Entry 5ERY (X-ray diffraction, 2.25 A resolution); this record covers chains A and B of the 4 polymer chains in the assembly.

Chain A (and B):
Molecule: 2-succinyl-5-enolpyruvyl-6-hydroxy-3-cyclohexene-1-carboxylate synthase
From: Mycobacterium tuberculosis (strain ATCC 25618 / H37Rv)
Notes: EC 2.2.1.9; chain B of this document is another copy of the same molecule, construct and numbering; everything in this record applies to it too
UniProt: P9WK11 (MEND_MYCTU); residues 1-554 here = UniProt positions 1-554
Sequence (574 residues; numbered -19 to 554; the number before each row is that of its first residue; numbers below 1 keep their minus sign (Met-19 is residue -19)):
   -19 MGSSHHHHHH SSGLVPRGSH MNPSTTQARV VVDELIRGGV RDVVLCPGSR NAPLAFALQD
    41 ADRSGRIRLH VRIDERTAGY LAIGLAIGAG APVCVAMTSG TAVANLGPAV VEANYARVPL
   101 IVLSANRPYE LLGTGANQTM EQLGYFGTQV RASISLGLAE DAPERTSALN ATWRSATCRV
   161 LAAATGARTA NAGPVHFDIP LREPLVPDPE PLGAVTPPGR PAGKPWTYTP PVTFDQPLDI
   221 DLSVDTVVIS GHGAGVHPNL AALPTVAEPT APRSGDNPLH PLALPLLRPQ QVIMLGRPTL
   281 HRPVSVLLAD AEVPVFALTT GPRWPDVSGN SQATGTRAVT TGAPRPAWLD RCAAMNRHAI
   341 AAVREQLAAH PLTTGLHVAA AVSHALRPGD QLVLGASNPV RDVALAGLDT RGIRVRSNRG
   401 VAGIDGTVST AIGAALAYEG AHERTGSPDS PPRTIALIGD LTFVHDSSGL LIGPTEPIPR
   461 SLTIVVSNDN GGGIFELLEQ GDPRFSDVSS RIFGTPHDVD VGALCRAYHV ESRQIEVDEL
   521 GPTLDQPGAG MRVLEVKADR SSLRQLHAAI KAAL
Disordered / not traced: -19 to 2, 30-31, 116-123, 140-145, 183-195, 472-486, 492-495 (chain B: -19 to 2, 28-31, 115-125, 182-195, 428-429, 472-496)
Differences from the reference sequence: initiating methionine (-19); expression tag (-18 to 0)

Chain A / chain B interface:
Contacting residue pairs - 6 pairs, chain A then chain B:
  Tyr109(A) with Gly137(B); Thr152(B)
  Leu112(A) with Ile134(B), hydrophobic; Arg159(B)
  Ile134(A) with Leu112(B), hydrophobic
  Arg159(A) with Leu112(B)
Interface residues without a listed pair, chain A (7 interface residues in all): Gly115, Ala139, Ala156
Interface residues without a listed pair, chain B (9 interface residues in all): Gly113, Glu140, Trp153, Ala156

Summary:
Chain A and chain B form an interface of 7 and 9 residues respectively.
Chain A and chain B are both 2-succinyl-5-enolpyruvyl-6-hydroxy-3-cyclohexene-1-carboxylate synthase
(Mycobacterium tuberculosis (strain ATCC 25618 / H37Rv)); the structure, Crystal Structure of APO MenD from M.
tuberculosis - P212121, was determined by X-ray diffraction, deposited together with 5ERX, 5ESD, 5ESO, 5ESS
and 5ESU.
